PDB entry 5M5C | electron microscopy, 4.80 A resolution (low resolution: residue-level contacts below are approximate; hydrogen-bond / salt-bridge calls are withheld) | chains D and A of the 5 polymer chains in the assembly

# Chain D (and A)
Protein: Tubulin alpha chain
From: Bos taurus
Notes: chain A of this document is another copy of the same molecule, construct and numbering; everything in this record applies to it too
UniProt: F2Z4C1 (F2Z4C1_BOVIN); residue numbers follow UniProt; this construct covers 2-439
Amino-acid sequence (438 residues; row label = number of the first residue in the row):
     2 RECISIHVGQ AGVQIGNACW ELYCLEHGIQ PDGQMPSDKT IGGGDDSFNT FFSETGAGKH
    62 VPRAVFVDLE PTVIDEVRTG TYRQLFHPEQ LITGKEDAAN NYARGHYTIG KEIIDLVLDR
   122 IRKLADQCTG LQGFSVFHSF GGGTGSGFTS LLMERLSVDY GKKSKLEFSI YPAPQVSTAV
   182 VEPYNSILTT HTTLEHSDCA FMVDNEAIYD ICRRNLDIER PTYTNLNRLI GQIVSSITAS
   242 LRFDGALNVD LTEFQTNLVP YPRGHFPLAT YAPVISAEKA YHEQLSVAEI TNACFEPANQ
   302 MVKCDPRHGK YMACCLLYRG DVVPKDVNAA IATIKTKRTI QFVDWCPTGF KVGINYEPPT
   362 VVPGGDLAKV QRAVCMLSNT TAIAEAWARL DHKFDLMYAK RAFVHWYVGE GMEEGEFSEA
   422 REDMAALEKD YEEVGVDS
Not modelled in the structure: 39-48
Construct notes: conflict Ser-136 (Leu in F2Z4C1), Gly-265 (Ile in F2Z4C1), Glu-358 (Gln in F2Z4C1)
Ligand contacts: GTP (guanosine-5'-triphosphate): Gly-10, Gln-11, Ala-12, Gln-15, Asp-98, Ala-99, Asn-101, Ser-140, Gly-143, Gly-144, Thr-145, Gly-146, Ser-147, Ile-171, Thr-179, Glu-183, Asn-206, Tyr-224, Leu-227, Asn-228

# Interface between chain D and chain A
Residue-residue contacts - 10 pairs, chain D then chain A:
  Glu-55(D) with Gln-285(A)
  Thr-56(D) with Glu-284(A); Gln-285(A)
  Gly-57(D) with Gln-285(A)
  Val-62(D) with His-283(A)
  Gln-85(D) with His-283(A)
  Leu-86(D) with His-283(A)
  Phe-87(D) with His-283(A)
  His-88(D) with Lys-280(A); His-283(A)
Interface residues without a listed pair, chain D (11 interface residues in all): Lys-124, Asp-127, Gln-128
Interface residues without a listed pair, chain A (8 interface residues in all): Glu-290, Asn-293, Glu-297, Lys-338

# Overview
Chain D and chain A form an interface of 11 and 8 residues respectively. Chain D binds GTP.
Chain D and chain A are both Tubulin alpha chain (Bos taurus); the structure, Mechanism of microtubule
minus-end recognition and protection by CAMSAP proteins, was determined by electron microscopy, deposited
together with 5LZN, 5M50 and 5M54.
